PDB entry 7JK2 | electron microscopy, 3.20 A resolution | chains A and G of the 9 polymer chains in the assembly

[Chain A]
Molecule: Origin recognition complex subunit 1
From: Drosophila melanogaster
UniProtKB: O16810 (ORC1_DROME); residue numbers follow UniProt; this construct covers 440-924
Amino-acid sequence (488 residues; each row starts with the number of its first residue):
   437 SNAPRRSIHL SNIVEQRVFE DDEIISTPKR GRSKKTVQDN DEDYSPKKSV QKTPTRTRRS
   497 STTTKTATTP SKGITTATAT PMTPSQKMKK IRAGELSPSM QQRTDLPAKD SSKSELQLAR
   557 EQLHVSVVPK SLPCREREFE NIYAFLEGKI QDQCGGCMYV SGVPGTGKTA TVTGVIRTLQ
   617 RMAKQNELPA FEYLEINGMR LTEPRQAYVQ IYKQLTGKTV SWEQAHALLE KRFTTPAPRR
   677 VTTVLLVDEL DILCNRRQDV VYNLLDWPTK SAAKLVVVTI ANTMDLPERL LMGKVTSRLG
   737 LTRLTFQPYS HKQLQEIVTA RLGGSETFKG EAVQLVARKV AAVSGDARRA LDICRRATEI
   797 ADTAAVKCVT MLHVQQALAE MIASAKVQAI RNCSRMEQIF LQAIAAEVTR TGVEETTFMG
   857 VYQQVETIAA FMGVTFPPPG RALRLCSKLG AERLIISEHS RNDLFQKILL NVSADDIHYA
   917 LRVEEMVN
Not modelled in the structure: 437-518, 920-924
Differences from the reference sequence: expression tag (437-439)
Bound ions: Mg2+: Thr605 (together with ATP)
Residues lining bound ligands:
  - ATP (adenosine-5'-triphosphate), molecule 1: Val561, Val563, Val564, Pro565, Leu568, Pro569, Arg571, Val599, Pro600, Gly601, Thr602, Gly603, Lys604, Thr605, Ala606, Glu685, Asn718, Tyr745, Ile753, Arg757, Ala783, Arg784, Leu787
  - ATP, molecule 2: Tyr698, Lys730, Arg734
Curated features (UniProtKB/Swiss-Prot):
  - binding site (ATP): Val564, Gly598 to Ala606, Glu685, Asn718, Arg784
  - binding site (Mg(2+)): Asp684, Glu685
  - modified residue: Ser533 (Phosphoserine)
Reported in the primary citation:
  - mutagenesis - S657A/Q660A: unchanged binding to DNA
  - catalytic residues: Asp684
  - mutagenesis - D684A: abolished catalytic activity on ATP

[Chain G]
Molecule: Cell division control protein
From: Drosophila melanogaster
UniProtKB: Q9VSM9 (Q9VSM9_DROME); residues 242-662 here = UniProt positions 242-662
Amino-acid sequence (424 residues; each row starts with the number of its first residue):
   239 SNANNLPSPS RNKYQNARRV LNSAETQNLP GRESQLQELR EFFSNHLESQ TSGSLYVSGQ
   299 PGTGKTACLS LLLRDPDFSK RLQRVYINCT SIASVGAVYK KLCTELQLKV SGRTERDHLE
   359 AIQRHLKTAK RMLLLVLDEI DQLCTSRQEV LYTIFEWPAL PGSRILLVGI ANSLDLTDRA
   419 LMRLNARCEL KPRLMHFPPY SKQQIVEIFK SRLAEAEVLD VFPPVTLQLL AAKVSAISGD
   479 VRRALDIGRR VVEIAEQQKR DGEKEFNMKA LQLEGKDAVE AKEKQDTLKP VQVTQVAAVL
   539 NKVYGASQNL EEDIEASFPL QQKLMLCTLV LMLRNERNKD ISMGRLHEVY RRVCAKRNIL
   599 ALDQAEFTGT VDLVETRGIL RIMRKKEPRL HKVLLQWDEE EVHAALSDKQ LIASILSDTA
   659 CLSK
Not modelled in the structure: 239-248, 499-525, 543-555, 661-662
Differences from the reference sequence: expression tag (239-241)
Bound ions: Mg2+: Thr304 (together with ATP)
Residues lining bound ligands: ATP (adenosine-5'-triphosphate): Ser261, Ala262, Glu263, Thr264, Asn266, Leu267, Pro268, Gly269, Arg270, Gln298, Pro299, Gly300, Thr301, Gly302, Lys303, Thr304, Ala305, Glu377, Asn410, Tyr438, Ile446, Arg450, Val479, Arg480

[Chain A / chain G interface]
Contacting residue pairs (55; chain A residue first):
  Glu576(A) with Gln495(G)
  Ala580(A) with Gln495(G)
  Gly584(A) with Arg256(G)
  Asp588(A) with Arg256(G), salt bridge; Arg257(G), hydrogen bond (backbone-side chain)
  Cys590(A) with Asn260(G)
  Val599(A) with Thr614(G)
  Pro600(A) with Leu611(G)
  Trp658(A) with Ala331(G), hydrophobic
  Glu659(A) with Ala331(G)
  His662(A) with Ser329(G), hydrogen bond (side chain-backbone)
  Arg693(A) with Cys327(G), hydrogen bond (side chain-backbone); Ile330(G), hydrogen bond (side chain-backbone); Gln380(G), hydrogen bond
  Tyr698(A) with Thr328(G); Glu377(G)
  Asn699(A) with Thr328(G)
  Thr705(A) with Ala262(G); Arg480(G)
  Thr719(A) with Thr614(G)
  Met720(A) with Thr614(G), hydrogen bond (backbone-backbone)
  Arg725(A) with Arg619(G); Gln634(G), hydrogen bond
  Gly729(A) with Pro299(G)
  Lys730(A) with Glu377(G); Gln380(G); Asn410(G)
  Ser733(A) with Pro299(G), hydrogen bond (side chain-backbone); Arg480(G); Arg481(G), hydrogen bond (backbone-side chain)
  Arg734(A) with Arg480(G)
  Gly736(A) with Arg481(G); Asp484(G)
  Leu737(A) with Arg481(G); Asp484(G); Ile485(G), hydrophobic; Arg488(G), hydrogen bond (backbone-side chain); Val541(G), hydrophobic
  Thr738(A) with Arg488(G)
  Arg739(A) with Arg488(G), hydrogen bond (backbone-side chain)
  Gln743(A) with Arg615(G), hydrogen bond
  Pro744(A) with Arg615(G)
  Ala777(A) with Pro557(G)
  Ala778(A) with Pro557(G); Leu558(G), hydrogen bond (backbone-backbone); Gln559(G), hydrogen bond (backbone-backbone)
  Val779(A) with Gln560(G), hydrogen bond (backbone-side chain); Leu600(G), hydrophobic
  Ser780(A) with Leu611(G)
  Ala819(A) with Asp601(G)
  Ser820(A) with Asp601(G)
  Arg889(A) with Glu625(G), salt bridge
  Ile892(A) with Glu625(G)
  Leu906(A) with Arg627(G), hydrogen bond (backbone-side chain)
  Asn907(A) with Arg627(G), hydrogen bond (backbone-side chain)
Other interface residues (no listed pair), chain A (51 interface residues in all): Asn577, Arg641, Glu666, Asp695, Asp702, Asn718, Asp721, Met728, Thr732, Arg785, Ile818, Val908, Ser909, Asp911
Other interface residues (no listed pair), chain G (45 interface residues in all): Gln253, Glu263, Gly300, Asn326, Asp379, Asp478, Glu586, Arg589, Glu604, Thr608, Gly616, Leu618

[Overview]
The interface between chain A and chain G involves 51 residues on one side and 45 on the other; the contacts
include 17 hydrogen bonds and 2 salt bridges. Polar contacts include Asp588(A)-Arg256(G), Arg889(A)-Glu625(G)
and Asp588(A)-Arg257(G). From the paper: the catalytic residue Asp684(A); D684A of chain A abolishes catalytic
activity on ATP.
Chain A is Origin recognition complex subunit 1 and chain G is Cell division control protein, both from
Drosophila melanogaster; the structure, Structure of Drosophila ORC bound to poly(dA/dT) DNA and Cdc6
(conformation 1), was determined by electron microscopy, deposited together with 7JGR, 7JGS, 7JK3, 7JK4, 7JK5
and 7JK6.
